Entry 7BLZ (electron microscopy, 3.10 A resolution); this record covers chains L and O of the 15 polymer chains in the assembly.

Chain L:
Protein: Photosystem I reaction center subunit XI
Organism: Cyanidioschyzon merolae (strain 10D)
UniProtKB: Q85FP8 (PSAL_CYAM1); residues 3-138 here = UniProt positions 3-138
Chain sequence (136 residues; row label = number of the first residue in the row):
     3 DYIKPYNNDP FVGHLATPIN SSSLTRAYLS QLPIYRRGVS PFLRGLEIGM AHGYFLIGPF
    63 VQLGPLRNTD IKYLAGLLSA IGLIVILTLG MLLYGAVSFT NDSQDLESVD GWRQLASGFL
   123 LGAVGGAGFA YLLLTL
Metal / ion sites: chlorophyll a Mg near Glu-49 (its only coordinating residue here)
Small-molecule neighbours:
  - beta-carotene (BCR), molecule 1: Leu-48, Met-52, Ala-53, Tyr-56, Phe-57, Leu-123, Gly-124, Gly-127, Gly-128, Phe-131
  - beta-carotene (BCR), molecule 2: Ile-50, His-54, Leu-89, Gly-92, Met-93, Tyr-96, Phe-121
  - beta-carotene (BCR), molecule 3: Phe-62, Ser-81, Gly-84, Leu-85, Ile-88
  - chlorophyll a (CLA), molecule 1: Tyr-4, Pro-20, Ile-21, Ser-24, Leu-26, Thr-27
  - chlorophyll a (CLA), molecule 2: Ile-5, Leu-17, Thr-19, Pro-20
  - chlorophyll a (CLA), molecule 3: His-16, Leu-17, Thr-19, Ile-21, Asn-22, Leu-26, Thr-27, Tyr-30, Leu-31
  - chlorophyll a (CLA), molecule 4: Ile-21, Tyr-30, Leu-31, Leu-34, Pro-35, Ile-36, Glu-49, Ile-50, Ala-53, His-54, Phe-57
  - chlorophyll a (CLA), molecule 5: Tyr-30, Ser-32, Gln-33, Leu-34, Arg-38, Glu-49, Met-52, Ala-53
  - chlorophyll a (CLA), molecule 6: His-54, Leu-58, Leu-85, Leu-89, Tyr-96, Val-99, Ser-100
  - chlorophyll a (CLA), molecule 7: Tyr-56, Phe-57, Ile-59, Gly-60, Pro-61, Val-63, Gln-64, Leu-65, Ala-132, Leu-135, Leu-136
  - chlorophyll a (CLA), molecule 8: Leu-58, Pro-61, Phe-62, Leu-65, Gly-66, Pro-67, Arg-69, Leu-85
  - chlorophyll a (CLA), molecule 9: Phe-62, Pro-67, Leu-68, Ala-77, Leu-80, Ser-81, Ile-83, Gly-84, Val-87
  - chlorophyll a (CLA), molecule 10: Ile-88, Leu-89, Leu-91, Gly-92, Leu-95
  - phosphatidylethanolamine (PTY): Gln-64, Lys-74, Tyr-75, Leu-136
  - Phosphatidylinositol (T7X): Gln-64, Leu-65, Arg-69, Asn-70

Chain O:
Protein: PsaO
Organism: Cyanidioschyzon merolae (strain 10D)
UniProtKB: M1VFJ4 (M1VFJ4_CYAM1); residues 32-128 here correspond to UniProt positions 56-152 (UniProt number = residue number + 24)
Chain sequence (97 residues; row label = number of the first residue in the row):
    32 FEVSDGEPYP LNPAVIFIAL IGWSAVAAIP SNIPVLGGTG LTQAFLASIQ RLLAQYPTGP
    92 KLDDPFWFYL IVYHVGLFAL LIFGQIGYAG YAKGTYN
Small-molecule neighbours:
  - beta-carotene (BCR), molecule 1: Tyr-40, Leu-42, Asn-43, Val-46, Ile-47, Ile-80, Leu-83, Leu-84, Tyr-87, Pro-91, Phe-97, Gln-116
  - beta-carotene (BCR), molecule 2: Val-106, Phe-109, Ala-110, Ile-113, Phe-114
  - chlorophyll a (CLA), molecule 1: Phe-32, Val-34, Tyr-40, Ile-113, Gln-116, Ile-117, Ala-120, Gly-121, Tyr-127, Asn-128
  - chlorophyll a (CLA), molecule 2: Val-46, Ile-49, Ala-50, Trp-54, Val-106, Gly-107, Ala-110, Leu-111, Phe-114, Gly-115, Ile-117, Gly-118, Tyr-119, Tyr-122
  - chlorophyll a (CLA), molecule 3: Ile-47, Leu-51, Phe-76, Ile-80, Phe-97, Leu-101, Ile-102, Tyr-104, His-105, Val-106, Leu-108, Phe-109, Leu-112
  - chlorophyll a (CLA), molecule 4: Ile-60, Pro-61, Ser-62, Ile-64, Leu-67, Phe-99, Val-103
  - chlorophyll a (CLA), molecule 5: Tyr-87, Pro-88, Thr-89, Gly-90, Pro-91, Phe-97, Trp-98
  - chlorophyll a (CLA), molecule 6: Phe-99, Ile-102, Val-103
  - chlorophyll a (CLA), molecule 7: Ile-102, Val-103, Val-106
  - chlorophyll a (CLA), molecule 8: Phe-114, Ile-117, Tyr-122, Asn-128
  - phosphatidylethanolamine (PTY): Pro-91, Lys-92, Leu-93, Trp-98, Ile-102

Chain L / chain O interface:
Pairs across the interface (23):
  Asp-3(L) / Glu-38(O)
  Tyr-4(L) / Val-34(O)  hydrophobic
  Tyr-4(L) / Ser-35(O)  hydrogen bond (backbone-side chain)
  Tyr-4(L) / Glu-38(O)
  Tyr-4(L) / Tyr-40(O)
  Lys-6(L) / Asp-36(O)  salt bridge
  Lys-6(L) / Gly-37(O)
  Lys-6(L) / Glu-38(O)
  Asn-10(L) / Asp-36(O)
  Ala-18(L) / Ser-35(O)  hydrogen bond (backbone-side chain)
  Thr-19(L) / Ser-35(O)  hydrogen bond (backbone-side chain)
  Pro-20(L) / Val-34(O)
  Pro-20(L) / Ser-35(O)
  Ser-23(L) / Val-34(O)
  Ser-23(L) / Ser-35(O)
  Ser-23(L) / Asp-36(O)
  Ser-24(L) / Phe-32(O)
  Ser-24(L) / Glu-33(O)  hydrogen bond (side chain-backbone)
  Ser-24(L) / Val-34(O)
  Ser-25(L) / Glu-33(O)  hydrogen bond (backbone-backbone)
  Leu-26(L) / Phe-32(O)  hydrophobic
  Arg-28(L) / Glu-33(O)  salt bridge
  Arg-28(L) / Asp-36(O)  hydrogen bond (side chain-backbone)
Other interface residues (no listed pair), chain L (13 interface residues in all): Tyr-8
Other interface residues (no listed pair), chain O (9 interface residues in all): Thr-126

Overview:
Chain L and chain O form an interface of 13 and 9 residues respectively, with 6 hydrogen bonds and 2 salt
bridges. Polar contacts include Lys-6(L)/Asp-36(O), Arg-28(L)/Glu-33(O) and Tyr-4(L)/Ser-35(O). One
chlorophyll a molecule is bound between chain L and chain O.
Chain L is Photosystem I reaction center subunit XI and chain O is PsaO, both from Cyanidioschyzon merolae
(strain 10D); the structure, Red alga C.merolae Photosystem I, was determined by electron microscopy.
